PDB entry 9FGA | electron microscopy, 3.30 A resolution | chains D and E of the 6 polymer chains in the assembly

== Chain D ==
Name: Gamma-aminobutyric acid receptor subunit alpha-1
Organism: Homo sapiens
Reference sequence: P14867 (GBRA1_HUMAN); residues 1-429 here correspond to UniProt positions 28-456 (UniProt number = residue number + 27)
Chain sequence (464 residues; each row starts with the number of its first residue; numbers below 1 keep their minus sign (Met-34 is residue -34)):
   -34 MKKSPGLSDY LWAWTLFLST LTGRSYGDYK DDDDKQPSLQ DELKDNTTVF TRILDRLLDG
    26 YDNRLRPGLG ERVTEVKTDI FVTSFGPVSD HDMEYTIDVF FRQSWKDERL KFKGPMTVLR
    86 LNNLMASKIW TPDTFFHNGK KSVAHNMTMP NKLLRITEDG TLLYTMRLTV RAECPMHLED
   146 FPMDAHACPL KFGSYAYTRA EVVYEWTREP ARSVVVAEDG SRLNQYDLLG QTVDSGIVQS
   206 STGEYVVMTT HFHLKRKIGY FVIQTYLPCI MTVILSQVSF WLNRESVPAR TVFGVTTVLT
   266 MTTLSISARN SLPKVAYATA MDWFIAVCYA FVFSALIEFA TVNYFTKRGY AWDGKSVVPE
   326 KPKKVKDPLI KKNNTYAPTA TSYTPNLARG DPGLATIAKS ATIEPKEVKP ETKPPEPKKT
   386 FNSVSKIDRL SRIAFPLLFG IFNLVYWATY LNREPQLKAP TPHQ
Unresolved in the structure: -34 to 12, 321-383, 419-429
Construct notes: initiating methionine (-34); expression tag (-33 to 0)
Disulfides: Cys139-Cys153
Covalently attached groups: N-acetylglucosamine (NAG) linked to Asn111
Ligand contacts: PIO ([(2R)-2-octanoyloxy-3-[oxidanyl-[(1R,2R,3S,4R,5R,6S)-2,3,6-tris(oxidanyl)-4,5-diphosphonooxy-cyclohexyl]oxy-phosphoryl]oxy-propyl] octanoate): Arg249, Thr306, Phe310, Lys312, Arg313, Asn387, Ser388, Val389, Ser390, Lys391, Ile392, Leu395
Swiss-Prot annotation at these positions:
  - binding site (4-aminobutanoate): Arg67, Thr130
  - binding site (3alpha-hydroxy-5alpha-pregnan-11,20-dione): Trp246
  - glycosylation (N-linked (GlcNAc...) asparagine): Asn11, Asn111

== Chain E ==
Name: Gamma-aminobutyric acid receptor subunit beta-3
Organism: Homo sapiens
Reference sequence: P28472 (GBRB3_HUMAN), isoform P28472-2; residues -24 to 448 here correspond to UniProt positions 1-473 (UniProt number = residue number + 25)
Chain sequence (473 residues; numbered -24 to 448; the number before each row is that of its first residue; numbers below 1 keep their minus sign (Met-24 is residue -24)):
   -24 MCSGLLELLL PIWLSWTLGT RGSEPRSVND PGNMSFVKET VDKLLKGYDI RLRPDFGGPP
    36 VCVGMNIDIA SIDMVSEVNM DYTLTMYFQQ YWRDKRLAYS GIPLNLTLDN RVADQLWVPD
    96 TYFLNDKKSF VHGVTVKNRM IRLHPDGTVL YGLRITTTAA CMMDLRRYPL DEQNCTLEIE
   156 SYGYTTDDIE FYWRGGDKAV TGVERIELPQ FSIVEHRLVS RNVVFATGAY PRLSLSFRLK
   216 RNIGYFILQT YMPSILITIL SWVSFWINYD ASAARVALGI TTVLTMTTIN THLRETLPKI
   276 PYVKAIDMYL MGCFVFVFLA LLEYAFVNYI FFGRGPQRQK KLAEKTAKAK NDRSKSESNR
   336 VDAHGNILLT SLEVHNEMNE VSGGIGDTRN SAISFDNSGI QYRKQSMPRE GHGRFLGDRS
   396 LPHKKTHLRR RSSQLKIKIP DLTDVNAIDR WSRIVFPFTF SLFNLVYWLY YVN
Unresolved in the structure: -24 to 7, 313-418, 448
Disulfides: Cys136-Cys150
Covalently attached groups: N-acetylglucosamine (NAG) linked to Asn80; glycan linked to Asn149
Swiss-Prot annotation at these positions:
  - binding site (benzamidine): Asp95 to Tyr97, Glu155 to Tyr157, Phe200
  - binding site (4-aminobutanoate): Tyr97, Glu155, Tyr157, Thr202
  - binding site (histamine): Tyr97, Ser156, Tyr157, Thr202
  - glycosylation (N-linked (GlcNAc...) asparagine): Asn8, Asn80, Asn149

== How chain D and chain E interact ==
Contacting residue pairs (98; chain D residue first):
  Phe15(D) with Leu27(E), hydrophobic; Phe31(E), hydrophobic
  Thr16(D) with Asp24(E); Leu27(E)
  Leu19(D) with Arg26(E)
  Asp20(D) with Arg26(E), salt bridge
  Phe65(D) with Tyr97(E); Tyr157(E), hydrophobic
  Arg85(D) with Gly158(E), hydrogen bond (side chain-backbone)
  Asn87(D) with Arg26(E)
  His110(D) with Asp101(E); Lys102(E)
  Met112(D) with Thr96(E); Tyr97(E); Phe98(E), hydrophobic; Ser104(E); Phe105(E); Val106(E), hydrophobic; Ile130(E), hydrophobic
  Thr113(D) with Thr96(E), hydrogen bond (side chain-backbone); Leu128(E); Ile130(E)
  Met114(D) with Val93(E), hydrophobic; Pro94(E)
  Asn116(D) with Tyr97(E); Tyr157(E), hydrogen bond (backbone-side chain)
  Lys117(D) with Tyr157(E)
  Leu118(D) with Tyr157(E), hydrophobic; Gly158(E)
  Arg120(D) with Gly158(E)
  Thr130(D) with Tyr157(E), hydrogen bond (backbone-side chain)
  Met131(D) with Tyr157(E), hydrogen bond (backbone-side chain)
  Arg132(D) with Tyr97(E); Phe98(E), hydrogen bond (side chain-backbone); Leu99(E); Asp101(E), hydrogen bond (side chain-backbone); Tyr157(E), hydrogen bond (backbone-side chain)
  Ser186(D) with Met137(E)
  Arg187(D) with Met55(E); Lys102(E); Ala135(E)
  Asn189(D) with Val53(E); Met55(E); Pro276(E); Tyr277(E)
  Gln190(D) with Pro276(E)
  Gly224(D) with Val278(E)
  Tyr225(D) with Arg269(E), hydrogen bond; Ile275(E); Pro276(E); Tyr277(E), hydrophobic; Asp282(E)
  Ile228(D) with Val278(E), hydrophobic; Met283(E), hydrophobic
  Gln229(D) with Arg269(E); Asp282(E)
  Thr230(D) with Arg269(E), hydrogen bond
  Leu232(D) with Met286(E), hydrophobic
  Met236(D) with Met286(E), hydrophobic; Phe289(E), hydrophobic; Val290(E), hydrophobic; Phe293(E), hydrophobic
  Leu240(D) with Val258(E), hydrophobic; Phe293(E), hydrophobic; Leu296(E), hydrophobic
  Val243(D) with Leu297(E), hydrophobic; Ala300(E), hydrophobic
  Trp246(D) with Asn303(E); Tyr304(E)
  Leu247(D) with Tyr299(E), hydrophobic; Asn303(E)
  Asn248(D) with Asn303(E), hydrogen bond (backbone-side chain)
  Ser251(D) with Ser247(E)
  Ala254(D) with Ser247(E); Ala248(E); Val251(E)
  Phe258(D) with Val251(E), hydrophobic; Ile255(E), hydrophobic; Leu296(E), hydrophobic
  Thr261(D) with Ile255(E); Leu259(E)
  Thr262(D) with Ile255(E)
  Leu264(D) with Leu259(E), hydrophobic
  Thr265(D) with Leu259(E); Thr262(E)
  Thr268(D) with Thr262(E); Thr266(E)
  Leu269(D) with Thr262(E); Thr266(E)
  Ser272(D) with Thr266(E); Arg269(E)
  Asn275(D) with Glu270(E), hydrogen bond
  Ser276(D) with Arg269(E), hydrogen bond
  Trp317(D) with Phe306(E); Phe307(E); Gly310(E); Pro311(E)
  Arg397(D) with Tyr304(E)
Other interface residues (no listed pair), chain D (60 interface residues in all): Met90, Asp184, Leu188, Phe226, Pro233, Ile239, Pro253, Val257, Ala273, Ala316, Asp318, Gly319
Other interface residues (no listed pair), chain E (60 interface residues in all): Ile25, Glu52, Asp95, Tyr159, Asp163, Ala252, Lys279

== In short ==
Chain D and chain E each contribute 60 residues to their interface, with 13 hydrogen bonds and 1 salt bridge.
Polar pairs include Asp20(D)-Arg26(E), Arg85(D)-Gly158(E) and Thr113(D)-Thr96(E). Ligands of chain D: compound
PIO. Covalently linked N-acetylglucosamine: at Asn111(D). N-acetylglucosamine is covalently linked to
Asn80(E).
Here chain D is Gamma-aminobutyric acid receptor subunit alpha-1 and chain E is Gamma-aminobutyric acid
receptor subunit beta-3, both from Homo sapiens. Entry 9FGA (Cryo-EM structure of the full-length
alpha1beta3gamma2 GABA(A) receptor in SMALPs bound to two PIP2 molecules and ...) was determined by electron
microscopy.
